Entry 8PIM (electron microscopy, 3.40 A resolution); this record covers chains I and R of the 9 polymer chains in the assembly.

Chain I:
Name: DNA-directed RNA polymerase subunit beta
Source organism: Escherichia coli
Notes: EC 2.7.7.6
UniProtKB: P0A8V2 (RPOB_ECOLI); numbering as in UniProt (aligned over 1-1342)
Sequence (1342 residues; numbered 1 to 1342; the number before each row is that of its first residue):
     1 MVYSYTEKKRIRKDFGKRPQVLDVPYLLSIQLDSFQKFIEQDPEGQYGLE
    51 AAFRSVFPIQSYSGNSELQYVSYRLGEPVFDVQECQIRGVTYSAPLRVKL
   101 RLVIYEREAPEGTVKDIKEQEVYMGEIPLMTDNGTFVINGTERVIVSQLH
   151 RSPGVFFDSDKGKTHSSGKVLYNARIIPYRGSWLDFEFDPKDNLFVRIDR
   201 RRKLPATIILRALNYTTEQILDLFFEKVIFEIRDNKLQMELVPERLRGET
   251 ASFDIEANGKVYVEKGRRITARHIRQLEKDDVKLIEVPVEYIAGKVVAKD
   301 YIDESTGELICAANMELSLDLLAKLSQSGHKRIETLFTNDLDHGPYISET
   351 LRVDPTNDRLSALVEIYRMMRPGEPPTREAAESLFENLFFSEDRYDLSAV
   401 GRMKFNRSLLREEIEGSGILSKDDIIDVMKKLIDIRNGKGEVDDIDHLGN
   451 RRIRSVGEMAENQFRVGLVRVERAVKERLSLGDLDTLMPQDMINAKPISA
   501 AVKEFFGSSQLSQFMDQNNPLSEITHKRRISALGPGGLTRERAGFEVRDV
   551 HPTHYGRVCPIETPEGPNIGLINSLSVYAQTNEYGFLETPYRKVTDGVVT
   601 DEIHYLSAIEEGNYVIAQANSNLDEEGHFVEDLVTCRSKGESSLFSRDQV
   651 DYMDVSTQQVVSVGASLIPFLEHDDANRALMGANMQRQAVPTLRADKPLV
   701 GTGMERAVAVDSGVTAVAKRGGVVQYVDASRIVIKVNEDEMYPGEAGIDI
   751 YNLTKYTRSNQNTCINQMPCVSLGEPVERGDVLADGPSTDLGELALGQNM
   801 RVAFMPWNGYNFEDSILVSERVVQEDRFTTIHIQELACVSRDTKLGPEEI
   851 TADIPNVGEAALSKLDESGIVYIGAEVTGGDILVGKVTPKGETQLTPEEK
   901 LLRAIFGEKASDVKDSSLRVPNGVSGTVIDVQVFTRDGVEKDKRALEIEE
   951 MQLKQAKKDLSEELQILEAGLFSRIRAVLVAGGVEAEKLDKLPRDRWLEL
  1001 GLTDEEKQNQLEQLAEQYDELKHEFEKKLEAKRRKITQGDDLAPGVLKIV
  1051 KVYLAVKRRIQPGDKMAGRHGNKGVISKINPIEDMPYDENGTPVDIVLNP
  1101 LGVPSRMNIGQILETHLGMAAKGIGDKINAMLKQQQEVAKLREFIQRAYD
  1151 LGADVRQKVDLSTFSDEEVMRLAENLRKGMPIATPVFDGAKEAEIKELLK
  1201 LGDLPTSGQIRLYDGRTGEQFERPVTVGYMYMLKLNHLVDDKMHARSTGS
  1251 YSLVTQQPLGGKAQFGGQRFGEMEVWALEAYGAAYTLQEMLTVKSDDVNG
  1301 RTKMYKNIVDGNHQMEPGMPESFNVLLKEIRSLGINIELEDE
Not modelled in the structure: 891-911
UniProt features mapped onto this chain:
  - modified residue (N6-acetyllysine): Lys1022, Lys1200
  - mutagenesis: Ile561 (I561S: Resistant to antibiotics salinamide A and B), Ile569 (I569S: Resistant to antibiotics salinamide A and B), Ala665 (A665E: Resistant to antibiotics salinamide A and B), Asp675 (D675A/G: Resistant to antibiotics salinamide A and B), Asn677 (N677H/K: Resistant to antibiotics salinamide A and B), Leu680 (L680M: Resistant to antibiotics salinamide A and B), Glu813 (E813K: Disrupts the enzyme's active center)

Chain R:
Molecule: 17-nt RNA strand
Sequence (17 nucleotides; each row starts with the number of its first residue):
     1 UCUAUAUGUCAGCGUGU
Bound ions: Mg2+: G16, U17 (shared with 2 residues of chain J)

How chain I and chain R interact:
Pairs across the interface (29; chain I residue first):
  Gln510(I) with A11(R), phosphate contact; G12(R), phosphate contact
  Gln513(I) with G12(R), hydrogen bond to the phosphate; C13(R), hydrogen bond to the phosphate
  Arg540(I) with G12(R), salt bridge to the phosphate; C13(R), salt bridge to the phosphate
  Pro564(I) with G14(R), phosphate contact
  Glu565(I) with U15(R), phosphate contact
  Asn568(I) with C13(R), sugar contact; G14(R), hydrogen bond to the phosphate
  Ile572(I) with C13(R), phosphate contact
  Gln688(I) with G14(R), hydrogen bond to the phosphate; U15(R), hydrogen bond to the phosphate
  Arg919(I) with A4(R), base contact
  Lys1065(I) with U15(R), hydrogen bond to the phosphate; G16(R), salt bridge to the phosphate
  Lys1073(I) with G16(R), salt bridge to the phosphate
  His1237(I) with U15(R), sugar contact
  Thr1248(I) with U1(R), sugar contact
  Ser1250(I) with A6(R), hydrogen bond to the sugar
  Tyr1251(I) with U1(R), phosphate contact; C2(R), phosphate contact; A6(R), hydrogen bond to the sugar
  Val1298(I) with C2(R), phosphate contact
  Arg1301(I) with U1(R), phosphate contact; C2(R), salt bridge to the phosphate
  Thr1302(I) with U1(R), phosphate contact; C2(R), phosphate contact
  Tyr1305(I) with U1(R), stacking on the base
Interface residues without a listed pair, chain I (24 interface residues in all): Ser531, Leu1253, Leu1259, Gln1264, Phe1265
Interface residues without a listed pair, chain R (14 interface residues in all): U5, U7, G8, U17

In short:
The interface between chain I and chain R involves 24 residues on one side and 14 on the other; the contacts
include 8 hydrogen bonds, 5 salt bridges and 1 aromatic stacking contact. Polar contacts include
Ser1250(I)-A6(R), Tyr1251(I)-A6(R) and Gln513(I)-G12(R).
Here chain I is DNA-directed RNA polymerase subunit beta (Escherichia coli) and chain R is a 17-nt RNA strand.
Entry 8PIM (fully recruited RfaH bound to E. coli transcription complex paused at ops site (not complementary
scaffold)) was determined by electron microscopy, deposited together with 8PEN, 8PFG, 8PFJ, 8PH9, 8PHK, 8PIB,
8PID and 8PIL.
